Entry 6MP3 (X-ray diffraction, 1.91 A resolution); this record covers chains A and P of the 3 polymer chains in the assembly.

== Chain A ==
Protein: DNA polymerase eta
From: Homo sapiens
Notes: EC 2.7.7.7
UniProt: Q9Y253 (POLH_HUMAN); residue numbers follow UniProt; this construct covers 1-432
Chain sequence (435 residues; row label = number of the first residue in the row; numbers below 1 keep their minus sign (Gly-2 is residue -2)):
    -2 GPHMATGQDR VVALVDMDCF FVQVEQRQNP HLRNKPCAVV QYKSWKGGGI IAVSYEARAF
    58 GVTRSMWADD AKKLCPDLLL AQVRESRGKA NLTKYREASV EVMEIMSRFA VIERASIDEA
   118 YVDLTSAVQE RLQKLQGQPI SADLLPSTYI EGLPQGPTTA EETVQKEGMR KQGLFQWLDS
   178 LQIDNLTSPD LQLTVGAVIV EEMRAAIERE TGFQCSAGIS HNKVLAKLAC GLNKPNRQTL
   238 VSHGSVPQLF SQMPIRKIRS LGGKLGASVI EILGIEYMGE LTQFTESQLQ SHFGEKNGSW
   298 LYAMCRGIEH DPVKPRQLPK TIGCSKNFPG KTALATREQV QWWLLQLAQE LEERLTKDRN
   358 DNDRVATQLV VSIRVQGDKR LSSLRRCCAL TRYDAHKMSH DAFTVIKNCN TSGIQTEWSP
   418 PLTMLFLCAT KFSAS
Unresolved in the structure: 155-159
Sequence notes: expression tag (-2 to 0)
Ion coordination: Na+ site 1 near Asp176 (its only coordinating residue here); Na+ site 2: Gln179, Ser185, Asp187
Curated features (UniProtKB/Swiss-Prot):
  - binding site (Mg(2+)): Asp13, Met14, Asp115, Glu116
  - binding site (Mn(2+)): Asp13, Met14, Asp115, Glu116
  - binding site (a 2'-deoxyribonucleoside 5'-triphosphate): Arg61
  - natural variant: Val37 (deletion: In XPV), Leu75 (deletion: In XPV), Arg93 (R93P: In XPV), Arg111 (R111H: In XPV), Thr122 (T122P: In XPV), Gly153 (G153D: In a breast cancer sample), Thr191 (T191P: In XPV), Gly263 (G263V: In XPV), Val266 (V266D: In XPV), Gly295 (G295R: In XPV), Arg361 (R361S: In XPV)
  - mutagenesis: Tyr52 (Y52A/F: Reduces DNA polymerase activity; Y52E: Reduces DNA polymerase activity. Increases fidelity of replication and reduces translesion bypass), Arg61 (R61A: Reduces enzymatic activity by two-thirds), Ser62 (S62G: Increased DNA polymerase activity and translesion bypass compared to wild-type), Ala68 (A68S/V: Severe reduction in thymine dimer translesion bypass), Asn324 to Pro326 (Reduces binding to chromatin and to monoubiquitinated PCNA. Abolishes binding to monoubiquitinated PCNA; when associated with 705-E--H-713 Del)

== Chain P ==
Molecule: 8-nt DNA strand
Sequence (8 nucleotides; each row starts with the number of its first residue):
     1 AGCGTCAT

== How chain A and chain P interact ==
Pairs across the interface - 24 pairs, chain A then chain P:
  Ser113(A) with DT8(P), hydrogen bond to the phosphate
  Asp115(A) with DT8(P), phosphate contact
  Glu116(A) with DT8(P), phosphate contact
  Lys224(A) with DT8(P), salt bridge to the phosphate
  Ile255(A) with DA7(P), phosphate contact
  Arg256(A) with DA7(P), phosphate contact
  Ser257(A) with DC6(P), phosphate contact; DA7(P), hydrogen bond to the phosphate
  Leu258(A) with DA7(P), phosphate contact
  Gly259(A) with DA7(P), hydrogen bond to the phosphate
  Gly260(A) with DC6(P), phosphate contact; DA7(P), phosphate contact
  Lys261(A) with DT5(P), salt bridge to the phosphate; DC6(P), hydrogen bond to the phosphate
  Leu262(A) with DC6(P), hydrogen bond to the phosphate
  Arg377(A) with DG4(P), salt bridge to the phosphate
  Leu378(A) with DC6(P), base contact
  Leu381(A) with DC3(P), phosphate contact
  Arg382(A) with DG2(P), sugar contact; DC3(P), hydrogen bond to the phosphate; DG4(P), hydrogen bond to the base
  Arg383(A) with DG2(P), salt bridge to the phosphate; DC3(P), salt bridge to the phosphate
  Cys384(A) with DG2(P), phosphate contact
Interface residues without a listed pair, chain A (19 interface residues in all): Ser380
Interface residues without a listed pair, chain P (8 interface residues in all): DA1

== Summary ==
Chain A and chain P form an interface of 19 and 8 residues respectively, with 7 hydrogen bonds and 5 salt
bridges. Polar contacts include Arg382(A)-DG4(P), Ser113(A)-DT8(P) and Ser257(A)-DA7(P).
Here chain A is DNA polymerase eta (Homo sapiens) and chain P is an 8-nt DNA strand. Entry 6MP3 (Binary
structure of DNA polymerase eta in complex with templating hypoxanthine) was determined by X-ray diffraction.
